4GYG - chain A; structure by X-ray diffraction, 2.48 A resolution.

== Chain A ==
Molecule: Rio2 kinase
Source organism: Chaetomium thermophilum
Reference sequence: G0S5R3 (G0S5R3_CHATD); residues 24-396 here correspond to UniProt positions 1-373 (UniProt number = residue number - 23)
Chain sequence (397 residues; numbered 0 to 396; the number before each row is that of its first residue; numbering starts at 0):
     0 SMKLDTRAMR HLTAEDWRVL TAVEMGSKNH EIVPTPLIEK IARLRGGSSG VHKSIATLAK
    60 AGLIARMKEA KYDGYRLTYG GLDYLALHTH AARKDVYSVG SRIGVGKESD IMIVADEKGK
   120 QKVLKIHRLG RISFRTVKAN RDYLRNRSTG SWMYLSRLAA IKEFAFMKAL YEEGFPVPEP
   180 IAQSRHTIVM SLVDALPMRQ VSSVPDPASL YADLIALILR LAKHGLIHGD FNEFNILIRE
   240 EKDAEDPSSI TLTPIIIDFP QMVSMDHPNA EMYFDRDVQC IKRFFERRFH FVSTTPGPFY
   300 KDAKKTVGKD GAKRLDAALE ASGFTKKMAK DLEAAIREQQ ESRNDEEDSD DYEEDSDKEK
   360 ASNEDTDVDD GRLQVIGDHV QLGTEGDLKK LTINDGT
Disordered / not traced: 0-1, 41-48, 138-139, 343-396
Construct notes: expression tag (0)
What the authors report for this chain:
  - mutagenesis - K124A (0.19 +/- 0.01 min-1), D229A, D257A (0.035 +/- 0.017 min-1): decreased catalytic activity
  - mutagenesis - K124A: decreased binding to nucleotide
  - mutagenesis - K106E: unchanged catalytic activity on ATP

== Overview ==
The paper reports that K124A, D229A and D257A reduce catalytic activity; K124A reduces binding to nucleotide.
Chain A is Rio2 kinase (Chaetomium thermophilum); the structure, Crystal structure of the Rio2 kinase from
Chaetomium thermophilum, was determined by X-ray diffraction, deposited together with 4GYI.
